8X74 - chain A; structure by X-ray diffraction, 1.79 A resolution.

Chain A:
Name: 2-oxoglutarate (2OG) and Fe(II)-dependent oxygenase superfamily protein
Organism: Zea mays
UniProt: B6U9L0 (B6U9L0_MAIZE); numbering as in UniProt (aligned over 1-353)
Chain sequence (353 residues; each row starts with the number of its first residue):
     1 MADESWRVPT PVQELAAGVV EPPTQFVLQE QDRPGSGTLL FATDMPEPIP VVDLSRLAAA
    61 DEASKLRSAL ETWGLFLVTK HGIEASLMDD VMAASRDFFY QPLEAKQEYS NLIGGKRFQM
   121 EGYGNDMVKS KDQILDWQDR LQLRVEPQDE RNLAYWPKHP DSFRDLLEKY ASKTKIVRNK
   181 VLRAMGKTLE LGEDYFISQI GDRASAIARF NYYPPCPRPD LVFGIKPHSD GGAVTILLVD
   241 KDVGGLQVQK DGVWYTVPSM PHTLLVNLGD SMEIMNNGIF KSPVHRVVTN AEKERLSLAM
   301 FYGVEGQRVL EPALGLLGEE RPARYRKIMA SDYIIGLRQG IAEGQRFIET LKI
Unresolved in the structure: 1-4, 340-344
Ion coordination: Co2+: His228, Asp230, His285 (together with 2-oxoglutaric acid)
Residues lining bound ligands:
  - Mesotrione (92L; 2-[(4-methylsulfonyl-2-nitro-phenyl)-oxidanyl-methylidene]cyclohexane-1,3-dione): Gln142, Arg144, Ser205, Ala206, Ile207, Asp230, Gly231, Gly232, Ala233, Phe301, Tyr302, Gly303, Val304, Glu305, Gly306, Ala330, Ser331, Ile334, Leu337
  - 2-oxoglutaric acid (AKG): Arg209, Asn211, Tyr213, Ile225, His228, Asp230, Leu237, Val239, Leu246, His285, Val287, Arg295, Ser297, Ala299, Phe301

Overview:
Chain A binds 2-oxoglutaric acid and Mesotrione. His228, Asp230 and His285 coordinate Co2+.
Chain A is 2-oxoglutarate (2OG) and Fe(II)-dependent oxygenase superfamily protein (Zea mays); the structure,
Crystal structure of ZmHSL1A complexed with mesotrione, was determined by X-ray diffraction together with
8X6Q, 8X7C, 8X7D and 8XC3 from the same study.
